4KZ0 - chain A; structure by X-ray diffraction, 2.87 A resolution.

[Chain A]
Name: Phosphatidylinositol 4,5-bisphosphate 3-kinase catalytic subunit gamma isoform
Source organism: Homo sapiens
Notes: EC 2.7.1.153, 2.7.11.1
UniProtKB: P48736 (PK3CG_HUMAN); residue numbers follow UniProt; this construct covers 144-1102
Sequence (966 residues; numbered 143 to 1108; the number before each row is that of its first residue):
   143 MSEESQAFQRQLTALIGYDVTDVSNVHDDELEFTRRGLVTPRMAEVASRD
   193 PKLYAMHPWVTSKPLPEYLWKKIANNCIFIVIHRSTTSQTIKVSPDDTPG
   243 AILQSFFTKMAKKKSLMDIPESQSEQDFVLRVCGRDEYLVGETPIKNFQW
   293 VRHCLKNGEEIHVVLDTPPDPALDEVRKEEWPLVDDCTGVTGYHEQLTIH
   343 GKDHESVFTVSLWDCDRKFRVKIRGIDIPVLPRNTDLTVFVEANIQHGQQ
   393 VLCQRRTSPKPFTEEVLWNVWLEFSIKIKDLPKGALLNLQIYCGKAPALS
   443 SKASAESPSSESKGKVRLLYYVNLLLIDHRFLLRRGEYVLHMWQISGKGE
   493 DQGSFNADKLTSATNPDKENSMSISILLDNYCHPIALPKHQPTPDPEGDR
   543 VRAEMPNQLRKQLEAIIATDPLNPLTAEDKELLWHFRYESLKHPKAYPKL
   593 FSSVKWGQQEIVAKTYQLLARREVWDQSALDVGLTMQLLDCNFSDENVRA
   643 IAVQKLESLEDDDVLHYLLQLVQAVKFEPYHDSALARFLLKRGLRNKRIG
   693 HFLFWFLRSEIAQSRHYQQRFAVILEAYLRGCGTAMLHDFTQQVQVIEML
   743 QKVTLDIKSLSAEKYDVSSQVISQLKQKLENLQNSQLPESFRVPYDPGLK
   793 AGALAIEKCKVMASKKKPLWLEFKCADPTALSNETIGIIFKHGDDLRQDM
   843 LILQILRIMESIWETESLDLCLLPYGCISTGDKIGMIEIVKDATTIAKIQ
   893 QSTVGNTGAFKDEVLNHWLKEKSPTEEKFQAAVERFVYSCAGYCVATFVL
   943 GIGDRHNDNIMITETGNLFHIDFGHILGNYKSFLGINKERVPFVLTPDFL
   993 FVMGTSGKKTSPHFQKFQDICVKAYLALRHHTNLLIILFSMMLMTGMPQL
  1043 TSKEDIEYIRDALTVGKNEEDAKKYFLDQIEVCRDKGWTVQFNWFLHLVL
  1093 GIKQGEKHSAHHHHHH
Unresolved in the structure: 143, 253-267, 323-351, 373-378, 436-457, 488-496, 523-545, 972-981, 999-1000, 1093-1108
Sequence notes: expression tag (143, 1103-1108); engineered mutation Arg459 (Gln in P48736)
Residues lining bound ligands: 1UJ (methyl 2-(acetylamino)-1,3-benzothiazole-6-carboxylate): Met804, Trp812, Ile831, Lys833, Asp841, Tyr867, Ile879, Glu880, Ile881, Val882, Asp884, Ala885, Met953, Phe961, Ile963, Asp964
Curated features (UniProtKB/Swiss-Prot):
  - region: Val803 to Lys809 (G-loop), Gly943 to Asn951 (Catalytic loop), His962 to Thr988 (Activation loop)
  - binding site (ATP): Gly829 to Leu838, Leu864 to Thr872, Phe961 to Leu969
  - modified residue: Thr1024 (Phosphothreonine), Ser1101 (Phosphoserine)
  - natural variant: Arg1021 (R1021P: In IMD97), Asn1085 (N1085S: In IMD97)
  - mutagenesis: Lys833 (K833R: Loss of kinase activity. Loss of autophosphorylation. Reduced inflammatory reactions but no alterations in cardiac contractility), Arg947 (R947P: Abolishes protein and lipid kinase activity. Does not abolish interaction with GRK2), Ser1101 (S1101A/Q: Loss of autophosphorylation. No effect on phosphatidylinositol-4,5-bisphosphate 3-kinase activity)

[Overview]
Ligands of chain A: compound 1UJ. From UniProt: 28 ATP-binding residues and 3 mutagenesis sites.
Chain A is Phosphatidylinositol 4,5-bisphosphate 3-kinase catalytic subunit gamma isoform (Homo sapiens); the
structure, Structure of PI3K gamma with Imidazopyridine inhibitors, was determined by X-ray diffraction
together with 4KZC from the same study.
